6W1B - chains A and E; structure by X-ray diffraction, 2.31 A resolution.

[Chain A (and E)]
Molecule: Pulmonary surfactant-associated protein B
From: Mus musculus
Notes: chain E of this document is another copy of the same molecule, construct and numbering; everything in this record applies to it too
UniProtKB: P50405 (PSPB_MOUSE); residues 2-87 here correspond to UniProt positions 61-146 (UniProt number = residue number + 59)
Chain sequence (87 residues; each row starts with the number of its first residue):
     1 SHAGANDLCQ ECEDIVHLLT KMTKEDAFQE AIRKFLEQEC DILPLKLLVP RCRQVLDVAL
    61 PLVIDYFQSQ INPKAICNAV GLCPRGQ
Unresolved in the structure: 1-6, 85-87 (chain E: 1-6)
Sequence notes: expression tag (1); engineered mutation Ala-59 (Tyr118 in P50405), Ala-79 (His138 in P50405)
Disulfides: Cys-9/Cys-83, Cys-12/Cys-77, Cys-40/Cys-52
From the paper describing this entry:
  - mutagenesis - L36K/L45E/V80K: abolished binding to PLs
  - mutagenesis - L45E: unchanged binding to E. coli lipids

[Chain A / chain E interface]
Contacting residue pairs (35):
  Leu-8(A) / Met-22(E)  hydrophobic
  Leu-8(A) / Phe-28(E)
  Glu-11(A) / Leu-18(E)
  Glu-11(A) / Lys-21(E)
  Glu-11(A) / Met-22(E)
  Cys-12(A) / Met-22(E)
  Asp-14(A) / Leu-18(E)
  Ile-15(A) / Leu-18(E)  hydrophobic
  Ile-15(A) / Leu-19(E)  hydrophobic
  Ile-15(A) / Met-22(E)  hydrophobic
  Leu-18(A) / Ile-15(E)  hydrophobic
  Leu-19(A) / Ile-15(E)  hydrophobic
  Lys-21(A) / Glu-11(E)
  Met-22(A) / Leu-8(E)  hydrophobic
  Met-22(A) / Glu-11(E)
  Met-22(A) / Ile-15(E)  hydrophobic
  Met-22(A) / Leu-82(E)  hydrophobic
  Phe-28(A) / Leu-8(E)
  Phe-28(A) / Leu-82(E)  hydrophobic
  Ala-31(A) / Val-80(E)
  Ala-31(A) / Leu-82(E)  hydrophobic
  Phe-35(A) / Ala-79(E)
  Phe-35(A) / Val-80(E)  hydrophobic
  Leu-48(A) / Val-49(E)
  Leu-48(A) / Pro-50(E)
  Leu-48(A) / Val-55(E)  hydrophobic
  Val-49(A) / Leu-48(E)
  Pro-50(A) / Leu-48(E)
  Pro-50(A) / Pro-50(E)
  Ala-79(A) / Phe-35(E)
  Val-80(A) / Ala-31(E)
  Val-80(A) / Ile-32(E)  hydrophobic
  Val-80(A) / Phe-35(E)
  Gly-81(A) / Ala-31(E)
  Leu-82(A) / Ala-31(E)  hydrophobic
Interface residues without a listed pair, chain A (22 interface residues in all): Glu-25, Ala-27, Val-55
Interface residues without a listed pair, chain E (23 interface residues in all): Cys-12, Asp-14, Glu-25, Ala-27, Gly-81

[In short]
22 residues of chain A face 23 of chain E across their interface. The paper reports that L36K/L45E/V80K of
chain A abolish binding to PLs; L45E of chain A leaves binding to E. coli lipids unchanged.
Both chains are Pulmonary surfactant-associated protein B (Mus musculus). Entry 6W1B (N-terminal domain of
mouse surfactant protein B with bound lipid, Y59A/H79A mutant) was determined by X-ray diffraction (same
publication as 7MBK, 6VYN, 6VZD and 6VZE).
